PDB entry 5CZ9 | X-ray diffraction, 2.90 A resolution | chains C and D of the 28 polymer chains in the assembly

Chain C:
Molecule: Proteasome subunit alpha type-4
Organism: Saccharomyces cerevisiae (strain ATCC 204508 / S288c)
Notes: EC 3.4.25.1
Reference sequence: P40303 (PSA4_YEAST); residues -1 to 252 here correspond to UniProt positions 1-254 (UniProt number = residue number + 2)
Sequence (254 residues; row label = number of the first residue in the row; numbers below 1 keep their minus sign (Met-1 is residue -1)):
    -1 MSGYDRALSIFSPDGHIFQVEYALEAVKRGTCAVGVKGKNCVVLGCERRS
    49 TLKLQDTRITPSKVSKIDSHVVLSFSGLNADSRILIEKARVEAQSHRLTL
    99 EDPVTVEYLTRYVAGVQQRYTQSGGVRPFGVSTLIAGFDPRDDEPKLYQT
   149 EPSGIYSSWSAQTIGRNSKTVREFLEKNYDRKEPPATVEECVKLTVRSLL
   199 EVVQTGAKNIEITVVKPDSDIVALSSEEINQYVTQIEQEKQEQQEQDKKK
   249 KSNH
Not modelled in the structure: -1 to 0, 241-252
UniProt features mapped onto this chain:
  - modified residue: Thr58 (Phosphothreonine)

Chain D:
Molecule: Proteasome subunit alpha type-5
Organism: Saccharomyces cerevisiae (strain ATCC 204508 / S288c)
Notes: EC 3.4.25.1
Reference sequence: P32379 (PSA5_YEAST); residues -7 to 252 here correspond to UniProt positions 1-260 (UniProt number = residue number + 8)
Sequence (260 residues; row label = number of the first residue in the row; numbers below 1 keep their minus sign (Met-7 is residue -7)):
    -7 MFLTRSEYDRGVSTFSPEGRLFQVEYSLEAIKLGSTAIGIATKEGVVLGV
    43 EKRATSPLLESDSIEKIVEIDRHIGCAMSGLTADARSMIEHARTAAVTHN
    93 LYYDEDINVESLTQSVCDLALRFGEGASGEERLMSRPFGVALLIAGHDAD
   143 DGYQLFHAEPSGTFYRYNAKAIGSGSEGAQAELLNEWHSSLTLKEAELLV
   193 LKILKQVMEEKLDENNAQLSCITKQDGFKIYDNEKTAELIKELKEKEAAE
   243 SPEEADVEMS
Not modelled in the structure: -7 to 0, 118-124, 243-252

Interface between chain C and chain D:
Residue-residue contacts (62; chain C residue first):
  Asp3(C) - Glu117(D)
  Ala5(C) - Val4(D)  hydrophobic
  Ala5(C) - Glu117(D)
  Ala5(C) - Ser127(D)
  Ser7(C) - Ser127(D)
  Ser7(C) - Arg128(D)
  Ile8(C) - Gln15(D)
  Phe9(C) - Gln15(D)
  Phe9(C) - Tyr18(D)  hydrophobic
  Phe9(C) - Ser19(D)
  Phe9(C) - Ala22(D)  hydrophobic
  Phe9(C) - Leu73(D)  hydrophobic
  Phe9(C) - Arg128(D)
  Phe9(C) - Pro129(D)
  Phe9(C) - Gly131(D)
  Ser10(C) - Tyr18(D)
  Pro11(C) - Tyr18(D)  hydrophobic
  Pro11(C) - Glu21(D)
  Asp12(C) - Glu21(D)
  Gly13(C) - Tyr18(D)
  Gly13(C) - Glu21(D)
  Gly13(C) - Ala22(D)
  His14(C) - Leu25(D)
  Ile15(C) - Leu73(D)  hydrophobic
  Ile15(C) - Arg128(D)
  Lys35(C) - Glu52(D)  salt bridge
  Gln116(C) - Ala75(D)
  Gln116(C) - Asp76(D)
  Gln116(C) - Arg128(D)
  Thr119(C) - Arg128(D)  hydrogen bond (backbone-side chain)
  Gln120(C) - Met126(D)
  Gln120(C) - Ser127(D)  hydrogen bond (backbone-backbone)
  Gln120(C) - Arg128(D)
  Gln120(C) - Phe130(D)
  Ser121(C) - Ser127(D)
  Gly122(C) - Ser127(D)
  Ser151(C) - Ala75(D)
  Gly152(C) - Ala75(D)
  Ile153(C) - Thr74(D)
  Ile153(C) - Ala75(D)
  Ser155(C) - Leu51(D)
  Ser155(C) - Ser55(D)
  Ser156(C) - Leu51(D)
  Ser156(C) - Glu52(D)  hydrogen bond
  Ser156(C) - Ser55(D)  hydrogen bond (backbone-side chain)
  Trp157(C) - Thr47(D)
  Trp157(C) - Ser48(D)
  Trp157(C) - Leu50(D)
  Trp157(C) - Leu51(D)
  Trp157(C) - Glu52(D)
  Ser158(C) - Leu50(D)  hydrogen bond (backbone-backbone)
  Ser158(C) - Glu52(D)  hydrogen bond
  Ala159(C) - Leu50(D)
  Leu173(C) - Leu50(D)  hydrophobic
  Glu174(C) - Ser48(D)  hydrogen bond
  Glu174(C) - Pro49(D)
  Glu174(C) - Leu50(D)
  Tyr177(C) - Leu50(D)  hydrophobic
  Arg179(C) - Pro49(D)  hydrogen bond (side chain-backbone)
  Arg179(C) - Leu50(D)
  Arg179(C) - Leu51(D)  hydrogen bond (side chain-backbone)
  Arg179(C) - Glu52(D)
Also at the interface, not in a pair above, chain C (32 interface residues in all): Arg4, Tyr154, Arg170
Also at the interface, not in a pair above, chain D (29 interface residues in all): Asp1, Ser53, Glu57, Ser79

Summary:
The interface between chain C and chain D involves 32 residues on one side and 29 on the other; the contacts
include 9 hydrogen bonds and 1 salt bridge. Polar pairs include Lys35(C)-Glu52(D), Thr119(C)-Arg128(D) and
Ser156(C)-Glu52(D).
Here chain C is Proteasome subunit alpha type-4 and chain D is Proteasome subunit alpha type-5, both from
Saccharomyces cerevisiae (strain ATCC 204508 / S288c). Entry 5CZ9 (Yeast 20S proteasome beta5-D17N mutant in
complex with Carfilzomib; Propeptide expressed in trans) was determined by X-ray diffraction (same publication
as 5CZ4, 5CZ5, 5CZ6, 5CZ7, 5CZ8, 5CZA and 16 further entries).
